PDB entry 9CE8 | electron microscopy, 2.61 A resolution | chains O and P of the 28 polymer chains in the assembly

== Chain O (and P) ==
Name: Proteasome subunit beta
Organism: Mycobacterium tuberculosis
Notes: EC 3.4.25.1; chain P of this document is another copy of the same molecule, construct and numbering; everything in this record applies to it too
Reference sequence: P9WHT9 (PSB_MYCTU); residues 1-234 here correspond to UniProt positions 58-291 (UniProt number = residue number + 57)
Chain sequence (234 residues; each row starts with the number of its first residue):
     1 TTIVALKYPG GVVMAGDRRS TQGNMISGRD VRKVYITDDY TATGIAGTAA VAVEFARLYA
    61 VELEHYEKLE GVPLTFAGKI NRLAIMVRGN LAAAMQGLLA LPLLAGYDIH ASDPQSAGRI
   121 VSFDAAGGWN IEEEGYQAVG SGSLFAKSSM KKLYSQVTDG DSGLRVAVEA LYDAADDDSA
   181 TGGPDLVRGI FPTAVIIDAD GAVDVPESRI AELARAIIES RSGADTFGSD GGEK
Unresolved in the structure: 223-234
Residues lining bound ligands: Ixazomib (6V8; [(1R)-1-[2-[[2,5-bis(chloranyl)phenyl]carbonylamino]ethanoylamino]-3-methyl-butyl]boronic acid): Thr-1, Arg-19, Ser-20, Thr-21, Gln-22, Ser-27, Val-31, Lys-33, Ile-45, Ala-46, Gly-47, Thr-48, Ala-49, Ala-180
From the paper describing this entry:
  - binding site for Ixazomib: Thr-1
  - catalytic residues: Thr-1, Asp-17, Lys-33 (citing earlier work)
  - mutagenesis - V53Q: increased catalytic activity
  - mutagenesis - Y35F: decreased catalytic activity
  - mutagenesis - A92G/A93G/A94G, A100S: abolished catalytic activity

== How chain O and chain P interact ==
Pairs across the interface (18):
  Asn-24(O) / Asp-178(P)  hydrogen bond
  Asn-24(O) / Ser-179(P)  hydrogen bond (backbone-side chain)
  Met-25(O) / Phe-145(P)  hydrophobic
  Met-25(O) / Asp-178(P)
  Ile-26(O) / Asp-176(P)
  Ile-26(O) / Asp-177(P)
  Arg-29(O) / Asp-176(P)
  Phe-145(O) / Met-25(P)  hydrophobic
  Asp-176(O) / Ile-26(P)
  Asp-176(O) / Arg-29(P)
  Asp-176(O) / Arg-188(P)  salt bridge
  Asp-177(O) / Ile-26(P)
  Asp-178(O) / Asn-24(P)  hydrogen bond
  Asp-178(O) / Met-25(P)
  Ser-179(O) / Asn-24(P)  hydrogen bond (side chain-backbone)
  Val-187(O) / Ser-222(P)
  Arg-188(O) / Asp-176(P)  salt bridge
  Ser-222(O) / Val-187(P)
Other interface residues (no listed pair), chain O (17 interface residues in all): Ser-141, Tyr-172, Ala-180, Ile-218, Arg-221
Other interface residues (no listed pair), chain P (17 interface residues in all): Ser-141, Tyr-172, Ala-180, Ile-218, Arg-221

== In short ==
Chain O and chain P each contribute 17 residues to their interface; the contacts include 4 hydrogen bonds and
2 salt bridges. Polar pairs include Asp-176(O)/Arg-188(P), Asn-24(O)/Asp-178(P) and Asn-24(O)/Ser-179(P). The
paper reports catalytic residues Thr-1(O), Asp-17(O) and Lys-33(O); A92G/A93G/A94G and A100S of chain O
abolish catalytic activity; 4 substitutions were tested in all.
Chain O and chain P are both Proteasome subunit beta (Mycobacterium tuberculosis); the structure, 20S
Proteasome core particle in complex with Ixazomib, was determined by electron microscopy (same publication as
9CE5, 9CE7, 9CEB, 9CEE and 9CEG).
